Entry 6JBZ (X-ray diffraction, 2.60 A resolution); this record covers chains A and B of the 4 polymer chains in the assembly.

[Chain A]
Molecule: Molybdenum cofactor biosynthesis protein E
Organism: Mycobacterium tuberculosis
Notes: EC 2.8.1.12
UniProt: A0A045HUW8 (A0A045HUW8_MYCTX); residue numbers follow UniProt; this construct covers 1-141
Sequence (141 residues; numbered 1 to 141; the number before each row is that of its first residue):
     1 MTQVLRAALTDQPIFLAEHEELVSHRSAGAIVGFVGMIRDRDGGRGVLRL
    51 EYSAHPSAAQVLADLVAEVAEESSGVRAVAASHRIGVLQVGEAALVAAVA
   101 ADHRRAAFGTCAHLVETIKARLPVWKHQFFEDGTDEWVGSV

[Chain B]
Molecule: MoaD/ThiS family protein
Organism: Mycobacterium tuberculosis
UniProt: A0A045H6C3 (A0A045H6C3_MYCTX); residues 1-92 here = UniProt positions 1-92
Sequence (92 residues; row label = number of the first residue in the row):
     1 MTQVSDESAGIQVTVRYFAAARAAAGAGSEKVTLRSGATVAELIDGLSVR
    51 DVRLATVLSRCSYLRDGIVVRDDAVALSAGDTIDVLPPFAGG
Disordered / not traced: 1-8

[Interface between chain A and chain B]
Pairs across the interface (40):
  Y52(A) with G92(B), hydrogen bond (side chain-backbone)
  H55(A) with R16(B); F18(B); L64(B); D84(B), salt bridge; L86(B)
  P56(A) with F18(B)
  H83(A) with G91(B); G92(B), hydrogen bond (side chain-backbone)
  A94(A) with G92(B)
  K119(A) with G91(B), hydrogen bond (side chain-backbone); G92(B)
  A120(A) with F89(B)
  R121(A) with F89(B)
  L122(A) with F89(B)
  P123(A) with F89(B), hydrophobic
  V124(A) with F89(B); A90(B), hydrogen bond (backbone-backbone); G91(B)
  W125(A) with F18(B), hydrophobic; A19(B), hydrophobic; L86(B), hydrophobic; P87(B), hydrogen bond (side chain-backbone); P88(B), hydrogen bond (side chain-backbone); F89(B); A90(B)
  K126(A) with A90(B), hydrogen bond (backbone-backbone); G91(B); G92(B)
  W137(A) with A19(B), hydrophobic; A20(B); A23(B)
  V138(A) with A90(B)
  G139(A) with R60(B); P88(B)
  S140(A) with A20(B); R53(B), hydrogen bond (backbone-side chain); R60(B); P87(B)
  V141(A) with R60(B), hydrogen bond (backbone-side chain)
Other interface residues (no listed pair), chain A (21 interface residues in all): G36, S53, L95

[Summary]
21 residues of chain A face 16 of chain B across their interface, with 9 hydrogen bonds and 1 salt bridge.
Polar pairs include H55(A)-D84(B), Y52(A)-G92(B) and H83(A)-G92(B).
Here chain A is Molybdenum cofactor biosynthesis protein E and chain B is MoaD/ThiS family protein, both from
Mycobacterium tuberculosis. Entry 6JBZ (Structural analysis of molybdopterin synthases from two mycobacteria
pathogens) was determined by X-ray diffraction, deposited together with 6JC0.
